9R23 - chains D and E of the 5 polymer chains in the assembly; structure by electron microscopy, 2.81 A resolution.

[Chain D (and E)]
Protein: flotillin-associated rhodopsin
Source organism: Candidatus Pseudothioglobus sp
Notes: chain E of this document is another copy of the same molecule, construct and numbering; everything in this record applies to it too
Sequence (245 residues; each row starts with the number of its first residue):
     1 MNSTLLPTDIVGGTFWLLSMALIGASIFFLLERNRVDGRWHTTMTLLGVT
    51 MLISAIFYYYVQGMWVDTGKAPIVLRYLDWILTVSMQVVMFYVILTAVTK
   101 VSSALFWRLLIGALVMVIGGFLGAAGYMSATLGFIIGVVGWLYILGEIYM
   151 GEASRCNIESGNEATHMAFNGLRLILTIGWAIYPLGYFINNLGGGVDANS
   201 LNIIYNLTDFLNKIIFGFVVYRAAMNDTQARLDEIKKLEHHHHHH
Disordered / not traced: 1-2, 238-245
Covalent attachments: retinal (RET) linked to Lys213
Ligand contacts:
  - eicosane (LFA), molecule 1: Leu5, Asp9, Ile10, Gly13, Thr14, Leu17
  - eicosane (LFA), molecule 2: Ile10, Leu17, Leu207, Phe210
  - eicosane (LFA), molecule 3: Ala21, Gly24, Ala25, Phe28, Phe218
  - eicosane (LFA), molecule 4: Ile23, Ile27, Leu31
  - eicosane (LFA), molecule 5: Ile27, Leu30, Leu31, Arg33, Asn34, Leu52
  - eicosane (LFA), molecule 6: Phe28, Phe210, Phe218, Arg222
  - eicosane (LFA), molecule 7: Leu46, Ile81, Leu82, Ser85, Met86, Val89, Tyr92, Val93, Thr96, Phe106, Leu110, Leu114
  - eicosane (LFA), molecule 8: Val49, Ile53, Leu82, Met86
  - eicosane (LFA), molecule 9: Pro72, Val74, Leu75, Tyr77, Leu78, Ile81, Ile118, Phe121
  - eicosane (LFA), molecule 10: Ile81, Phe121, Tyr127
  - eicosane (LFA), molecule 11: Tyr92, Ser103, Phe106, Trp107, Leu110
  - eicosane (LFA), molecule 12: Ser103, Ala104, Trp107, Arg108, Ile111
  - eicosane (LFA), molecule 13: Val115, Ile118, Gly119, Leu122, Ile136
  - eicosane (LFA), molecule 14: Thr131, Phe134, Ile135, Val138, Val139, Leu142, Phe188, Leu192
  - eicosane (LFA), molecule 15: Phe134, Trp141, Ala181, Pro184, Leu185, Phe188
  - eicosane (LFA), molecule 16: Phe134, Val138, Trp141, Leu142, Phe188
  - eicosane (LFA), molecule 17: Gly171, Leu174, Ile175, Ile178, Gly179, Leu211, Asn212, Ile215, Val219
  - eicosane (LFA), molecule 18: Ile214, Phe218, Arg222
  - retinal (RET): Tyr77, Trp80, Thr83, Val84, Gln87, Met116, Val117, Gly120, Gly133, Phe134, Gly137, Val138, Trp141, Trp180, Tyr183, Pro184, Tyr187, Asp209
Reported in the primary citation:
  - binding site for retinal: Lys213

[Chain D / chain E interface]
Contacting residue pairs (42; chain D residue first):
  Ser3(D) - Ala125(E)
  Thr4(D) - Ala125(E)
  Thr4(D) - Gly126(E)
  Thr4(D) - Tyr127(E)
  Leu5(D) - Val74(E)  hydrophobic
  Leu5(D) - Ala125(E)  hydrogen bond (backbone-backbone)
  Leu5(D) - Tyr127(E)  hydrogen bond (backbone-side chain)
  Ile10(D) - Tyr127(E)
  Gly13(D) - Leu78(E)
  Trp16(D) - Tyr60(E)  hydrophobic
  Trp16(D) - Leu75(E)  hydrophobic
  Trp16(D) - Leu78(E)  hydrophobic
  Leu17(D) - Leu78(E)
  Leu17(D) - Ile81(E)  hydrophobic
  Leu17(D) - Leu82(E)  hydrophobic
  Ser19(D) - Tyr60(E)  hydrogen bond
  Met20(D) - Ile53(E)  hydrophobic
  Met20(D) - Ile56(E)  hydrophobic
  Met20(D) - Phe57(E)  hydrophobic
  Met20(D) - Asp79(E)
  Met20(D) - Leu82(E)  hydrophobic
  Ala21(D) - Leu82(E)
  Ile23(D) - Ile56(E)  hydrophobic
  Gly24(D) - Val49(E)
  Ile27(D) - Val49(E)  hydrophobic
  Ile27(D) - Leu52(E)  hydrophobic
  Phe28(D) - Thr45(E)
  Leu31(D) - Leu30(E)  hydrophobic
  Leu31(D) - Arg33(E)
  Leu31(D) - His41(E)
  Leu31(D) - Thr45(E)
  Glu32(D) - His41(E)  salt bridge
  Glu32(D) - Thr42(E)  hydrogen bond
  Glu32(D) - Thr45(E)  hydrogen bond
  Arg35(D) - Gly38(E)  hydrogen bond (side chain-backbone)
  Arg35(D) - Arg39(E)
  Arg35(D) - His41(E)
  Arg35(D) - Thr42(E)  hydrogen bond
  Tyr59(D) - Tyr60(E)
  Gln62(D) - Tyr60(E)
  Phe210(D) - Leu82(E)  hydrophobic
  Tyr221(D) - Thr42(E)
Interface residues without a listed pair, chain D (22 interface residues in all): Asn34
Interface residues without a listed pair, chain E (27 interface residues in all): Leu46, Val61, Met64, Phe121, Ala124

[Summary]
22 residues of chain D face 27 of chain E across their interface; the contacts include 7 hydrogen bonds and 1
salt bridge. Among the polar pairs are Glu32(D)-His41(E), Leu5(D)-Tyr127(E) and Ser19(D)-Tyr60(E). Chain D
binds 18 copies of eicosane. Retinal is covalently linked to Lys213(D). From the paper: a binding site for
retinal at Lys213(D).
Both chains are flotillin-associated rhodopsin (Candidatus Pseudothioglobus sp). Entry 9R23 (Cryo-EM structure
of the double mutant H84V/E120G of the flotillin-associated rhodopsin PsFAR in detergent micelle) was
determined by electron microscopy, deposited together with 9R21 and 9R22.
